Entry 8YL7 (electron microscopy, 3.10 A resolution); this record covers chains A and C of the 3 polymer chains in the assembly.

== Chain A ==
Molecule: Protein EDS1
Source organism: Arabidopsis thaliana
Reference sequence: Q9SU72 (EDS1C_ARATH); numbering as in UniProt (aligned over 1-623)
Amino-acid sequence (623 residues; each row starts with the number of its first residue):
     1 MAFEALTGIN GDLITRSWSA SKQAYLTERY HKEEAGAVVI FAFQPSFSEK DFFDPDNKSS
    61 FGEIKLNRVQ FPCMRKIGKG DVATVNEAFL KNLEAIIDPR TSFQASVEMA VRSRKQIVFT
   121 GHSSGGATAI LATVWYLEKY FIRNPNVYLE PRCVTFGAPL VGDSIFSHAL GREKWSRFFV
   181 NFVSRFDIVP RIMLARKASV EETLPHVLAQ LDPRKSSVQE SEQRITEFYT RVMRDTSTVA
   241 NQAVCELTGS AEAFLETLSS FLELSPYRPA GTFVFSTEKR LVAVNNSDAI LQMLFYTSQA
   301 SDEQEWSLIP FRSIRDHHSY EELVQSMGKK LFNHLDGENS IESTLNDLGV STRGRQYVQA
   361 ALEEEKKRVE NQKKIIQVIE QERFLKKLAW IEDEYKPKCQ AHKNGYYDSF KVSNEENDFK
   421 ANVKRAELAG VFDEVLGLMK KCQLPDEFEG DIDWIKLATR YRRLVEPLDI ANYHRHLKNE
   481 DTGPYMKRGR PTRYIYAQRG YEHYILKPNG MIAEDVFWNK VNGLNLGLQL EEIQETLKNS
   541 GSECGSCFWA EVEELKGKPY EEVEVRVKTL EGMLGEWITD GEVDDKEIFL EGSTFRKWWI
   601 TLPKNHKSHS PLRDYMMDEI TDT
Unresolved in the structure: 1-4, 507-542, 617-623
Swiss-Prot annotation at these positions:
  - active site: Ser-123 (Nucleophile), Asp-187 (Charge relay system), His-317 (Charge relay system)
  - modified residue: Ala-2 (N-acetylalanine)
Residues lining bound ligands: ADPr-ATP (A1L15; [[(2R,3R,4R,5R)-5-(6-aminopurin-9-yl)-4-[(2S,3R,4S,5R)-5-[[[[(2R,3S,4R,5R)-5-(6-aminopurin-9-yl)-3,4-bis(oxidanyl)oxolan-2-yl]methoxy-oxidanyl-phosphoryl]oxy-oxidanyl-phosphoryl]oxymethyl]-3,4-bis(oxidanyl)oxolan-2-yl]oxy-3-oxidanyl-oxolan-2-yl]methoxy-oxidanyl-phosphoryl] phosphono hydrogen phosphate): Asn-422, Arg-425, Asp-433, Asp-469, Asn-472, Tyr-473, Arg-475, His-476, Lys-478, Thr-482, Tyr-485, Arg-488, Gly-489, Arg-490, Pro-491, Thr-492, Arg-493

== Chain C ==
Molecule: Probable disease resistance protein At5g66890
Source organism: Arabidopsis thaliana
Reference sequence: Q9FKZ2 (DRL41_ARATH); numbering as in UniProt (aligned over 1-415)
Amino-acid sequence (415 residues; numbered 1 to 415; the number before each row is that of its first residue):
     1 MNSNSIQSFD ALPHNLRECF LDMASFLEDQ RIIASTIIDL WSASYGKEGM NNLQDLASRN
    61 LLKLLPIGRN EYEDGFYNEL LVKQDNVLRE FAINQCLKES SSIFERKRLN LEIQDNKFPN
   121 WCLNPKQPIV INASLFSIST DDSFASSWFE MDCPNVEALV LNISSSNYAL PNFIATMKEL
   181 KVVIIINHGL EPAKLTNLSC LSSLPNLKRI RFEKVSISLL DIPKLGLKSL EKLSLWFCHV
   241 VDALNELEDV SETLQSLQEI EIDYCYNLDE LPYWISQVVS LKKLSVTNCN KLCRVIEAIG
   301 DLRDLETLRL SSCASLLELP ETIDRLDNLR FLDVSGGFQL KNLPLEIGKL KKLEKISMKD
   361 CYRCELPDSV KNLENLEVKC DEDTAFLWKI LKPEMKNLTI TEEKTEHNLN LLQLF
Unresolved in the structure: 1-11, 242-252

== Chain A / chain C interface ==
Residue-residue contacts - 5 pairs, chain A then chain C:
  Arg-383(A) with Lys-404(C)
  Lys-387(A) with Lys-404(C)
  Glu-416(A) with Leu-409(C)
  Phe-419(A) with His-407(C)
  Val-423(A) with His-407(C)
Interface residues without a listed pair, chain A (7 interface residues in all): Lys-420, Glu-427
Interface residues without a listed pair, chain C (5 interface residues in all): Glu-406, Asn-408

== In short ==
7 residues of chain A and 5 residues of chain C are in contact. Ligands of chain A: ADPr-ATP. UniProt lists 3
active-site residues on chain A.
Here chain A is Protein EDS1 and chain C is Probable disease resistance protein At5g66890, both from
Arabidopsis thaliana. Entry 8YL7 (EDS1-SAG101-NRG1C heterotrimer) was determined by electron microscopy,
deposited together with 8YL6.
